1P3O - chains J and F of the 10 polymer chains in the assembly; structure by X-ray diffraction, 2.75 A resolution.

Chain J:
Molecule: Palindromic 146bp Human Alpha-Satellite DNA fragment
Source organism: Homo sapiens
Sequence (146 nucleotides; each row starts with the number of its first residue):
   147 ATCAATATCCACCTGCAGATTCTACCAAAAGTGTATTTGGAAACTGCTCC
   197 ATCAAAAGGCATGTTCAGCGGAATTCCGCTGAACATGCCTTTTGATGGAG
   247 CAGTTTCCAAATACACTTTTGGTAGAATCTGCAGGTGGATATTGAT

Chain F:
Name: Histone H4
Source organism: Xenopus laevis
UniProt: P62799 (H4_XENLA); residues 201-302 here correspond to UniProt positions 1-102 (UniProt number = residue number - 200)
Amino-acid sequence (102 residues; each row starts with the number of its first residue):
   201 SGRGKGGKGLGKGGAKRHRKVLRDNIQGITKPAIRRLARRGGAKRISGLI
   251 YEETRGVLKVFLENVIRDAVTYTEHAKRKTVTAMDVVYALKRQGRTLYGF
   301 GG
Unresolved in the structure: 201-223
Sequence notes: conflict Ala-243 (Val44 in P62799)

How chain J and chain F interact:
Contacting residue pairs (6):
  DA207(J) with Thr-230(F), sugar contact; Pro-232(F), phosphate contact; Arg-236(F), salt bridge to the phosphate
  DT208(J) with Thr-230(F), phosphate contact; Pro-232(F), phosphate contact
  DG216(J) with Arg-245(F), sugar contact
Interface residues without a listed pair, chain J (4 interface residues in all): DG217
Interface residues without a listed pair, chain F (5 interface residues in all): Lys-231

Summary:
The interface between chain J and chain F involves 4 residues on one side and 5 on the other, with 1 salt
bridge. The salt-bridged pair is DA207(J)/Arg-236(F).
Here chain J is Palindromic 146bp Human Alpha-Satellite DNA fragment (Homo sapiens) and chain F is Histone H4
(Xenopus laevis). Entry 1P3O (Crystallographic Studies of Nucleosome Core Particles containing Histone 'Sin'
Mutants) was determined by X-ray diffraction (same publication as 1P34, 1P3A, 1P3B, 1P3F, 1P3G, 1P3I and 4
further entries).
